PDB entry 8QKI | electron microscopy, 3.46 A resolution | chains A and B of the 6 polymer chains in the assembly

Chain A (and B):
Protein: Gap junction beta-1 protein
From: Homo sapiens
Notes: chain B of this document is another copy of the same molecule, construct and numbering; everything in this record applies to it too
UniProt: P08034 (CXB1_HUMAN); numbering as in UniProt (aligned over 1-283)
Sequence (283 residues; numbered 1 to 283; the number before each row is that of its first residue):
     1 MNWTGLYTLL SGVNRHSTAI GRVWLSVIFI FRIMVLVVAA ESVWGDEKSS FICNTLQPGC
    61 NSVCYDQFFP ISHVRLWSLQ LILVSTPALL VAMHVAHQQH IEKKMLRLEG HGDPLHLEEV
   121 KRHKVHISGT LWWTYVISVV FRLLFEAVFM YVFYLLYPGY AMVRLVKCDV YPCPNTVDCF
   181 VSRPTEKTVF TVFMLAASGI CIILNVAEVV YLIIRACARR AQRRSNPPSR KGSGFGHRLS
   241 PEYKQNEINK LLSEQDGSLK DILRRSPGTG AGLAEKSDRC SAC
Not modelled in the structure: 109-121, 221-283
Disulfides: C53-C179, C60-C173, C64-C168
UniProt features mapped onto this chain:
  - modified residue (Phosphoserine): S233, S258, S266, S277

Chain A / chain B interface:
Residue-residue contacts (49):
  L9(A) - M1(B)
  L9(A) - W3(B)  hydrogen bond (backbone-side chain)
  G12(A) - W3(B)
  V13(A) - W3(B)  hydrophobic
  K48(A) - S182(B)  hydrogen bond
  Q57(A) - N54(B)
  P58(A) - N54(B)
  G59(A) - F180(B)
  S62(A) - I52(B)
  S62(A) - S182(B)  hydrogen bond
  Y65(A) - R183(B)
  D66(A) - R164(B)  salt bridge
  D66(A) - S182(B)
  D66(A) - R183(B)  salt bridge
  D66(A) - P184(B)
  F69(A) - R183(B)  hydrogen bond (backbone-side chain)
  P70(A) - R183(B)  hydrogen bond (backbone-side chain)
  P70(A) - E186(B)
  I71(A) - R183(B)
  I71(A) - E186(B)
  S72(A) - E186(B)
  R75(A) - S42(B)  hydrogen bond
  R75(A) - E186(B)  salt bridge
  S78(A) - V38(B)
  L79(A) - F190(B)  hydrophobic
  I82(A) - F31(B)  hydrophobic
  I82(A) - M34(B)  hydrophobic
  I82(A) - V38(B)  hydrophobic
  L83(A) - F31(B)  hydrophobic
  L89(A) - W3(B)  hydrophobic
  L89(A) - I30(B)  hydrophobic
  L90(A) - W24(B)
  L90(A) - V27(B)  hydrophobic
  A92(A) - W3(B)
  M93(A) - Y7(B)  hydrophobic
  M93(A) - S26(B)
  H94(A) - V23(B)
  H94(A) - W24(B)  hydrogen bond
  A96(A) - Y7(B)
  H97(A) - Y7(B)  hydrogen bond
  H97(A) - A19(B)
  H97(A) - V23(B)
  Q99(A) - T4(B)  hydrogen bond
  H100(A) - Y7(B)
  H100(A) - R22(B)  hydrogen bond
  K104(A) - R15(B)
  Y171(A) - L165(B)  hydrophobic
  Y171(A) - D178(B)  hydrogen bond
  P172(A) - F180(B)  hydrophobic
Also at the interface, not in a pair above, chain A (33 interface residues in all): T8, T86
Also at the interface, not in a pair above, chain B (35 interface residues in all): L6, L10, V35, V43, S50, T185, V189, F193

Summary:
33 residues of chain A and 35 residues of chain B are in contact, with 11 hydrogen bonds and 3 salt bridges.
Polar pairs include D66(A)-R164(B), D66(A)-R183(B) and R75(A)-E186(B).
Chain A and chain B are both Gap junction beta-1 protein (Homo sapiens); the structure, Connexin-32
hemichannel upon addition of mefloquine, was determined by electron microscopy (same publication as 8QJF,
8QJH, 8QK6 and 8QKO).
